2NVZ - chains A and E of the 13 polymer chains in the assembly; structure by X-ray diffraction, 4.30 A resolution (low resolution: residue-level contacts below are approximate; hydrogen-bond / salt-bridge calls are withheld).

== Chain A ==
Molecule: DNA-directed RNA polymerase II largest subunit
Organism: Saccharomyces cerevisiae
Notes: EC 2.7.7.6
UniProtKB: P04050 (RPB1_YEAST); residues 1-1733 here = UniProt positions 1-1733
Sequence (1733 residues; numbered 1 to 1733; the number before each row is that of its first residue):
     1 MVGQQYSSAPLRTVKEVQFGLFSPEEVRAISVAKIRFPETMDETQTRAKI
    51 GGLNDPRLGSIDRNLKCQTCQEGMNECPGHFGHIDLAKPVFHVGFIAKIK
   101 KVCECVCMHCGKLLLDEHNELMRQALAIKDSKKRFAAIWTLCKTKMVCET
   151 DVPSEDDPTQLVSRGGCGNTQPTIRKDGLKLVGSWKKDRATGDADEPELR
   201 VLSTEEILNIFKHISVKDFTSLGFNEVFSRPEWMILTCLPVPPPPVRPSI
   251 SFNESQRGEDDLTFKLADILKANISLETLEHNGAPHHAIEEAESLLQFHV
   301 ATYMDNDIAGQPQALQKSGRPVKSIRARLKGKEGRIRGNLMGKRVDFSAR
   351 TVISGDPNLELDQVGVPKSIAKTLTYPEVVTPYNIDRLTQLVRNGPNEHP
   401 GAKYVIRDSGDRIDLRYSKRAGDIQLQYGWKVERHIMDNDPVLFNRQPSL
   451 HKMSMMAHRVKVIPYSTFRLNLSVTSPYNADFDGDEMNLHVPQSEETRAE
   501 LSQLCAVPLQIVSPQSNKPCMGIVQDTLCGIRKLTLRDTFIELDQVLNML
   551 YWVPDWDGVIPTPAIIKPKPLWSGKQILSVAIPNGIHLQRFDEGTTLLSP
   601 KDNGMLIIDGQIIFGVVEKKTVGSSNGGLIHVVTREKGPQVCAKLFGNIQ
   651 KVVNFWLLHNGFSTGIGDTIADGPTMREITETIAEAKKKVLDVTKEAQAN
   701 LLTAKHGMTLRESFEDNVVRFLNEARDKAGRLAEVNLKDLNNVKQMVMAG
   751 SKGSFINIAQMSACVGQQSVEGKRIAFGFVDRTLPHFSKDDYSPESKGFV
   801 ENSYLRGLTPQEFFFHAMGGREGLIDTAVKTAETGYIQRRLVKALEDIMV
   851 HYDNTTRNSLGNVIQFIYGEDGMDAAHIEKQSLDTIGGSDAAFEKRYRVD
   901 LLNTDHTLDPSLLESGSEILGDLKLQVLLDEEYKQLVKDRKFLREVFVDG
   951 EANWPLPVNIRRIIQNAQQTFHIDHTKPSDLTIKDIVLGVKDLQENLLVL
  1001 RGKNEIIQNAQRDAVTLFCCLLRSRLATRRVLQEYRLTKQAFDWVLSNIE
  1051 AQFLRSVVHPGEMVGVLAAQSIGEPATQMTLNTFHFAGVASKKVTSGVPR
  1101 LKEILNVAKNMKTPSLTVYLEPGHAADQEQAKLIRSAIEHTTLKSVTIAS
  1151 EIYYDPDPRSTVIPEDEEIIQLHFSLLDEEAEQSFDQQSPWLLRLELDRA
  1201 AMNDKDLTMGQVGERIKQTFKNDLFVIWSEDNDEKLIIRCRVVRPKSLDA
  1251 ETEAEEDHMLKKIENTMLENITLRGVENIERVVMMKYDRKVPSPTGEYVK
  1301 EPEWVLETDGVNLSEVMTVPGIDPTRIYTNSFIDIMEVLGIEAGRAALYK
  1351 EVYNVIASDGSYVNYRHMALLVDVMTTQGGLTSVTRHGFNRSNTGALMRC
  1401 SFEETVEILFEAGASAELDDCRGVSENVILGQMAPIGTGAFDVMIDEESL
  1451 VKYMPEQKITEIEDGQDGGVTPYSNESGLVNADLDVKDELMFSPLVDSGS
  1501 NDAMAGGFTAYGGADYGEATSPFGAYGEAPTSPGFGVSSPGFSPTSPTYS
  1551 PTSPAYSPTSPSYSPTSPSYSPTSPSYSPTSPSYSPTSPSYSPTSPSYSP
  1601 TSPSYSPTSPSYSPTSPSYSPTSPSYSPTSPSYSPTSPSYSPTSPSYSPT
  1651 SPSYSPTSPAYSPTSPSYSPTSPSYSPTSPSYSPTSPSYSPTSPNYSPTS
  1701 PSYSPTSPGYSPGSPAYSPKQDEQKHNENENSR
Unresolved in the structure: 1, 156-160, 186-198, 315-318, 1177-1186, 1232-1235, 1244-1253, 1446-1733
Ion coordination: Zn2+ site 1: Cys67, Cys70, His80; Zn2+ site 2: Met108, Cys110, Cys167; Mg2+ site 1: Asp481, Asp483 (together with UTP) (shared with 1 residue of chain B); Mg2+ site 2: Asp483, Asp485
Residues lining bound ligands: UTP (uridine 5'-triphosphate): Arg446, Pro448, Asn479, Asp481, Asp483, Asp485, Thr827, Gln1078, Leu1081, Asn1082, His1085
Curated features (UniProtKB/Swiss-Prot):
  - region: Pro248 to Asp260 (Lid loop), Asn306 to Lys323 (Rudder loop), Pro810 to Glu822 (Bridging helix)
  - binding site (Zn(2+)): Cys67, Cys70, Cys77, His80, Cys107, Cys110, Cys148, Cys167
  - binding site (Mg(2+)): Asp481, Asp483, Asp485
  - modified residue: Thr1471 (Phosphothreonine)
  - cross-link (Glycyl lysine isopeptide (Lys-Gly)): Lys695 (interchain with G-Cter in ubiquitin), Lys1246 (interchain with G-Cter in ubiquitin), Lys1350 (interchain with G-Cter in ubiquitin)
  - natural variant: Ser1653 to Pro1659 (deletion: In strain: A364A)
  - mutagenesis: Lys1246 (K1246R: Impairs ubiquitination during transcription stress)
From the paper describing this entry:
  - Mg2+ coordination: Asp481, Asp483
  - catalytic residues: His1085 (proposed by the authors, not directly observed)
  - mutagenesis - R446A: abolished growth

== Chain E ==
Molecule: DNA-directed RNA polymerases I, II, and III 27 kDa polypeptide
Organism: Saccharomyces cerevisiae
Notes: EC 2.7.7.6
UniProtKB: P20434 (RPB5_YEAST); residues 1-215 here = UniProt positions 1-215
Sequence (215 residues; each row starts with the number of its first residue):
     1 MDQENERNISRLWRAFRTVKEMVKDRGYFITQEEVELPLEDFKAKYCDSM
    51 GRPQRKMMSFQANPTEESISKFPDMGSLWVEFCDEPSVGVKTMKTFVIHI
   101 QEKNFQTGIFVYQNNITPSAMKLVPSIPPATIETFNEAALVVNITHHELV
   151 PKHIRLSSDEKRELLKRYRLKESQLPRIQRADPVALYLGLKRGEVVKIIR
   201 KSETSGRYASYRICM
Unresolved in the structure: 1-2, 49-51, 83-94, 112-116

== Interface between chain A and chain E ==
Pairs across the interface (88; chain A residue first):
  Arg857(A) - Tyr168(E)
  Arg857(A) - Leu170(E)
  Arg857(A) - Gln174(E)
  Leu860(A) - Gln174(E)
  Gly861(A) - Gln174(E)
  Asn862(A) - Ser173(E)
  Asn862(A) - Gln174(E)
  Asn862(A) - Arg177(E)
  Val863(A) - Leu170(E)
  Val863(A) - Gln174(E)
  Gln865(A) - Tyr208(E)
  Phe866(A) - Tyr168(E)
  Phe866(A) - Tyr208(E)
  Phe866(A) - Ala209(E)
  Phe866(A) - Tyr211(E)
  Ile867(A) - Tyr208(E)
  Gly869(A) - Thr204(E)
  Glu870(A) - Arg200(E)
  Glu870(A) - Ser202(E)
  Glu870(A) - Thr204(E)
  Glu870(A) - Ser205(E)
  Glu870(A) - Tyr208(E)
  Asp871(A) - Thr204(E)
  Phe942(A) - Gly206(E)
  Phe942(A) - Arg207(E)
  Val946(A) - Ser202(E)
  Val946(A) - Gly206(E)
  Phe947(A) - Glu203(E)
  Trp954(A) - Glu203(E)
  Asn1004(A) - Arg167(E)
  Ile1006(A) - Glu163(E)
  Ile1006(A) - Tyr211(E)
  Ala1010(A) - Tyr168(E)
  Asp1013(A) - Ser205(E)
  Asp1013(A) - Arg207(E)
  Ala1014(A) - Ser205(E)
  Thr1016(A) - Ser205(E)
  Leu1017(A) - Ser202(E)
  Leu1017(A) - Glu203(E)
  Leu1017(A) - Thr204(E)
  Leu1017(A) - Ser205(E)
  Leu1017(A) - Gly206(E)
  Met1317(A) - Val142(E)
  Thr1318(A) - Arg11(E)
  Thr1318(A) - Arg14(E)
  Thr1318(A) - Ala139(E)
  Thr1318(A) - Val141(E)
  Val1319(A) - Arg14(E)
  Pro1320(A) - Arg7(E)
  Pro1324(A) - Val142(E)
  Pro1324(A) - His146(E)
  Pro1324(A) - His147(E)
  Thr1325(A) - His146(E)
  Thr1325(A) - His147(E)
  Thr1325(A) - Glu148(E)
  Arg1326(A) - His147(E)
  Arg1326(A) - Glu148(E)
  Ile1327(A) - His147(E)
  Glu1337(A) - Pro183(E)
  Val1338(A) - Ile144(E)
  Val1338(A) - Pro183(E)
  Leu1339(A) - His147(E)
  Leu1339(A) - Val150(E)
  Leu1339(A) - Pro183(E)
  Leu1339(A) - Val184(E)
  Gly1340(A) - Asp182(E)
  Gly1340(A) - Pro183(E)
  Gly1340(A) - Val184(E)
  Ile1341(A) - Asp182(E)
  Ile1341(A) - Arg212(E)
  Glu1342(A) - Leu149(E)
  Glu1342(A) - Pro151(E)
  Glu1342(A) - His153(E)
  Glu1342(A) - Ile198(E)
  Glu1342(A) - Arg200(E)
  Glu1342(A) - Arg212(E)
  Ala1343(A) - Leu149(E)
  Ala1343(A) - Val150(E)
  Arg1345(A) - Arg200(E)
  Tyr1349(A) - Glu203(E)
  Tyr1365(A) - Ser202(E)
  Tyr1365(A) - Glu203(E)
  Thr1376(A) - Arg212(E)
  Thr1377(A) - Pro176(E)
  Thr1377(A) - Arg177(E)
  Gln1378(A) - Arg177(E)
  Gly1379(A) - Gln179(E)
  Gly1380(A) - Gln179(E)
Interface residues without a listed pair, chain A (54 interface residues in all): Ile864, Ile1007, Val1015, Tyr1328, Met1336, Ala1346, Arg1366, Asp1373, Asn1393
Interface residues without a listed pair, chain E (43 interface residues in all): Leu164, Ile178, Lys201, Ser210, Met215

== Overview ==
54 residues of chain A face 43 of chain E across their interface. Ligands of chain A: UTP. Cys67(A), Cys70(A)
and His80(A) form the Zn2+ site 1. Curated annotation (UniProt) lists 8 Zn2+-binding residues, 3 Mg2+-binding
residues and one mutagenesis site on chain A. The paper reports the catalytic residue His1085(A); R446A of
chain A abolishes growth.
Here chain A is DNA-directed RNA polymerase II largest subunit and chain E is DNA-directed RNA polymerases I,
II, and III 27 kDa polypeptide, both from Saccharomyces cerevisiae. Entry 2NVZ (RNA Polymerase II elongation
complex with UTP, updated 11/2006) was determined by X-ray diffraction (same publication as 2E2H, 2E2I, 2E2J,
2NVQ, 2NVT, 2NVX, 2NVY and 2YU9).
